PDB entry 5N2E | X-ray diffraction, 2.74 A resolution | chain A

== Chain A ==
Protein: DNA polymerase
Source organism: Vaccinia virus (strain Copenhagen)
Notes: EC 2.7.7.7, 3.1.11.-
UniProtKB: P20509 (DPOL_VACCC); residue numbers follow UniProt; this construct covers 2-1006
Sequence (1010 residues; each row starts with the number of its first residue; numbers below 1 keep their minus sign (Gly-3 is residue -3)):
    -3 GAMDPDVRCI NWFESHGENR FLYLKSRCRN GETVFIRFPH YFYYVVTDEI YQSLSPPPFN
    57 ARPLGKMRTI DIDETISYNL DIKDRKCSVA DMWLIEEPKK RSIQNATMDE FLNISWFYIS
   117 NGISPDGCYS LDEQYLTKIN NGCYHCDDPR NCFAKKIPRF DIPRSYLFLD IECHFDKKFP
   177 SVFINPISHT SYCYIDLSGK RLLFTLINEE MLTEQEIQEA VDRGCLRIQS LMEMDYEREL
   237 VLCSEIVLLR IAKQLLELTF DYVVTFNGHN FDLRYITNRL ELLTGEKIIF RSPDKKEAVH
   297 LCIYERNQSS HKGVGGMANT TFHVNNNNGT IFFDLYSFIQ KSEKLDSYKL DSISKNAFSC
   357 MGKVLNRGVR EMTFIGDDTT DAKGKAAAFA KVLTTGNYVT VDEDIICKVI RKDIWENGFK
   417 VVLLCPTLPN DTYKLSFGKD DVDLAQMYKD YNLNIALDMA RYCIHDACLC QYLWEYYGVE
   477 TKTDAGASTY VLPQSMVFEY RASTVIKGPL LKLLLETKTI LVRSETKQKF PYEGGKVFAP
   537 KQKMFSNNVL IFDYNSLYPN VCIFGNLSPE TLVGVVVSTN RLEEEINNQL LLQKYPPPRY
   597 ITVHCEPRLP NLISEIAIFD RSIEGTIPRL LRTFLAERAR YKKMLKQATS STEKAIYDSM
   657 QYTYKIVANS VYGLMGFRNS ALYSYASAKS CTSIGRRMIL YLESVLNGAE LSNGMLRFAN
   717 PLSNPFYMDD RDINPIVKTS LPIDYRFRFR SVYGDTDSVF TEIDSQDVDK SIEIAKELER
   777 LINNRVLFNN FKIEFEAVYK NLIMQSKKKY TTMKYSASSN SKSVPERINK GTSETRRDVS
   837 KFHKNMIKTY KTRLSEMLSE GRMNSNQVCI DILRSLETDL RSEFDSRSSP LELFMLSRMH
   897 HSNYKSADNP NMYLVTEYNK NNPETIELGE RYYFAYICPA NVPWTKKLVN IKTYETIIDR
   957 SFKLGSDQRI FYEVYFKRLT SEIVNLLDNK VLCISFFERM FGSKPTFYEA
Unresolved in the structure: 307-313, 901-903, 1006
Sequence notes: expression tag (-3 to 1)
What the authors report for this chain:
  - catalytic residues: Asp166, Glu168 (citing earlier work)
  - mutagenesis - F171S: increased growth in response to AraC (citing earlier work)
  - mutagenesis - A498T, A498V, L670M: increased growth in response to aph (citing earlier work)
  - mutagenesis - A314T, A314V, S338F, A684T, A684V, T688A, T831I: increased growth in response to CDV (citing earlier work)
  - mutagenesis - C356Y, G372D, G380S: increased growth in response to PAA (citing earlier work)
  - binding site for 2-(N-morpholino)-ethanesulfonic acid: Arg577 to Lys590

== Summary ==
The paper reports catalytic residues Asp166 and Glu168; A314T, A314V and S338F, among others, increase growth
in response to CDV; 14 substitutions were tested in all.
Chain A is DNA polymerase (Vaccinia virus (strain Copenhagen)); the structure, Structure of the E9 DNA
polymerase from vaccinia virus, was determined by X-ray diffraction together with 5N2G and 5N2H from the same
study.
